9EUJ - chains H and D of the 14 polymer chains in the assembly; structure by electron microscopy, 4.00 A resolution.

Chain H:
Protein: Baseplate protein
Organism: Staphylococcus phage 812
UniProtKB: A0A0U1WGQ5 (A0A0U1WGQ5_9CAUD); residues 1-173 here = UniProt positions 1-173
Chain sequence (194 residues; each row starts with the number of its first residue):
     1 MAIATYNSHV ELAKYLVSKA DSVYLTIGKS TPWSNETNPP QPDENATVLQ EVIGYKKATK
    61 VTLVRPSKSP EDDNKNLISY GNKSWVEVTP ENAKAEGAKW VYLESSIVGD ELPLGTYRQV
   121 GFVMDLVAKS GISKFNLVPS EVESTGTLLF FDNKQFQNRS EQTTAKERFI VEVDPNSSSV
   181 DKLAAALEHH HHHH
Unresolved in the structure: 1, 174-194
Construct notes: expression tag (174-194)

Chain D:
Protein: TmpF
Organism: Staphylococcus phage 812
UniProtKB: A0A0U1WGD3 (A0A0U1WGD3_9CAUD); residues 1-1019 here = UniProt positions 1-1019
Chain sequence (1019 residues; numbered 1 to 1019; the number before each row is that of its first residue):
     1 MANFLKNLHP LLRRDRNKKD NQDPNFALID ALNEEMNQVE KDAIESKLQS SLKTSTSEYL
    61 DKFGDWFGVY RKTDEKDDVY RARIIKYLLL KRGTNNAIID AIKDYLGRDD IDVSVYEPFT
   121 NIFYTNKSHL NGEDHLMGYY YRFAVINVSI GDYFPVEIID VINEFKPAGV TLYVTYDGAS
   181 TIRGGAIIKW LDGLPKIETY QEFDRFTGYD DTFYGHINMN QSKDTDNSSS DIFKTNHSLI
   241 NSLDVLTGSS SVGRQYINYG YVTSYVYNPG MTSSVNQISA STEGRGQEVP TDYYMYTSTK
   301 NNNTVELSMQ TTSGVSYLYN NFNFRDYMSK YRPQVDLQSD EARRIVSDYI KELSIDYYLS
   361 AVIPPDESIE IKLQVYDFSI NRWLTVSINN LSFYEKNIGS NIGYIKDYLN SELNMFTRLE
   421 INAGKRDSVD IKVNYLDLMF YYYERGIYTI KPYKALIENY LDISRETYVE AFKIASLSNG
   481 DIITKTGFQP IGYLKLVGNY ENTIPSTINI VAKDTDNNPI ESNELDVYNT VENRNLLQSY
   541 KGVNTIAREI TSTKEFTVSG WAKEIYSTNY LSKVLKPGKV YTLSFDMEIT GNDPTLKSYS
   601 DNHGIYLYSN TKGIVVNGVK SMERTIGNKV SVTQTFTAPT ITDHRLLIYT GRYTSDGKAS
   661 TPPVFFNTVK ITELKLTEGS SKLEYSPAPE DKPNVIEKGI KFNNILTNIQ TLSINSDTIL
   721 KNVTLYYSYY GDSWVELKTL GNISTGETTE TNNLIDLYGL QTVDYSNINP MSKVSLRSIW
   781 NVKLGELNNQ EGSLSNMPND YFNAVWQDID KLSDIELGSM RMVKDTEGGV FDGATGEIIK
   841 ATLFNVGAYT DLDMLAYTLT NYTEPLTLGS SRLISELKEE LLTSESFNVD NRIKVIDSIY
   901 EELPNTSIIK NGFVEREVTG SKYLDYGLYE PIEDGTRYKL IVEGEFKDNI EFISLYNSNP
   961 NFNETFIYPS EIINGVAEKE FIAKPSTEDK PRLNTDVRIY IRPYDSTISK VRRVELRKV
Unresolved in the structure: 1, 191-1019

Interface between chain H and chain D:
Residue-residue contacts (41):
  Asn38(H) with Arg183(D)
  Pro39(H) with Arg183(D)
  Tyr80(H) with Ala179(D), hydrophobic; Ile182(D); Ala186(D), hydrogen bond (side chain-backbone)
  Trp85(H) with Ile187(D), hydrophobic
  Tyr117(H) with Tyr176(D)
  Phe150(H) with Ile188(D), hydrophobic; Trp190(D)
  Lys154(H) with Tyr153(D); Tyr176(D); Gly178(D)
  Gln155(H) with Tyr153(D), hydrogen bond (backbone-side chain)
  Gln157(H) with Tyr153(D); Phe154(D); Tyr176(D)
  Asn158(H) with Val156(D)
  Gln162(H) with Ile159(D); Leu172(D); Val174(D), hydrogen bond (backbone-backbone)
  Thr163(H) with Val174(D)
  Thr164(H) with Val174(D), hydrogen bond (backbone-backbone); Thr175(D); Tyr176(D), hydrogen bond (backbone-backbone)
  Ala165(H) with Tyr176(D)
  Lys166(H) with Tyr176(D), hydrogen bond (backbone-backbone); Asp177(D); Gly178(D), hydrogen bond (backbone-backbone)
  Glu167(H) with Tyr176(D); Gly178(D)
  Arg168(H) with Asp177(D), salt bridge; Ala179(D)
  Phe169(H) with Ile188(D), hydrophobic
  Ile170(H) with Ala186(D); Ile187(D); Ile188(D), hydrogen bond (backbone-backbone)
  Val171(H) with Ile188(D)
  Glu172(H) with Ile188(D), hydrogen bond (backbone-backbone); Lys189(D); Trp190(D)
  Val173(H) with Trp190(D), hydrophobic
Also at the interface, not in a pair above, chain H (25 interface residues in all): Thr37, Phe156, Ser160
Also at the interface, not in a pair above, chain D (20 interface residues in all): Tyr173, Thr181

Overview:
25 residues of chain H and 20 residues of chain D are in contact, with 9 hydrogen bonds and 1 salt bridge.
Polar contacts include Arg168(H)-Asp177(D), Tyr80(H)-Ala186(D) and Gln155(H)-Tyr153(D).
Chain H is Baseplate protein and chain D is TmpF, both from Staphylococcus phage 812; the structure, Cryo-EM
structure of Staphylococcus aureus bacteriophage phi812 baseplate in the post-contraction state - sheath
initiator, wedge ..., was determined by electron microscopy.
